PDB entry 8E92 | electron microscopy, 3.96 A resolution | chains A and D of the 4 polymer chains in the assembly

== Chain A ==
Protein: Glutamate receptor ionotropic, NMDA 1
Source organism: Homo sapiens
UniProt: Q05586 (NMDZ1_HUMAN); residue numbers follow UniProt; this construct covers 1-847
Sequence (847 residues; row label = number of the first residue in the row):
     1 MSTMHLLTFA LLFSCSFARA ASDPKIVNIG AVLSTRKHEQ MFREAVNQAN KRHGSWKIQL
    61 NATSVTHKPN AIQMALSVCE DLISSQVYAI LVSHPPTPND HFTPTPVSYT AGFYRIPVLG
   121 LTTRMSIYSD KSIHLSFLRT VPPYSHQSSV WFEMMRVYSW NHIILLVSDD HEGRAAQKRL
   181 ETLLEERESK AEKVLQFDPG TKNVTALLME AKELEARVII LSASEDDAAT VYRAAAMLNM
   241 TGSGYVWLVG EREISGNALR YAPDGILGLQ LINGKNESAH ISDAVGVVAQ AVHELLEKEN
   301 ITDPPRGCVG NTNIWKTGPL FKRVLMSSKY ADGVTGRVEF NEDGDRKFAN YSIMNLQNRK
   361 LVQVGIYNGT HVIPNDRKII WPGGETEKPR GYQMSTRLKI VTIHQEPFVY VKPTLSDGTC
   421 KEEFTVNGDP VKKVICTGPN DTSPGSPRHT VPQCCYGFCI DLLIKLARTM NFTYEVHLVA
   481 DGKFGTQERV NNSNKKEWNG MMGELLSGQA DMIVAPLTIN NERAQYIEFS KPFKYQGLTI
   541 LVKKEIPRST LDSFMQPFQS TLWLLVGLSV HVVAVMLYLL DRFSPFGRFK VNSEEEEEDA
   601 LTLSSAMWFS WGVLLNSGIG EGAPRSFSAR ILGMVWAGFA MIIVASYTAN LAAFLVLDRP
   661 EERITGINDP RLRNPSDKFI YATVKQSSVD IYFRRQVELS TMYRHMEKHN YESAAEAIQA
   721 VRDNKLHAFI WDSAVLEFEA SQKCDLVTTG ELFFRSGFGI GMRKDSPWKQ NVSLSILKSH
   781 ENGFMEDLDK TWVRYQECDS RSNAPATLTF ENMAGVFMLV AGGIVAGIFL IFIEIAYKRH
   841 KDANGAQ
Disordered / not traced: 1-24, 545-662, 797-847
Differences from the reference sequence: conflict His5 (Arg in Q05586), Phe9 (Leu in Q05586), Phe17 (Val in Q05586), Ser22 (Cys in Q05586), Asn844 (Arg in Q05586), Gly845 (Arg in Q05586), Ala846 (Lys in Q05586)
UniProt features mapped onto this chain:
  - region: Leu603 to Pro624 (Pore-forming)
  - binding site (glycine): Pro516, Thr518, Arg523, Ser688, Asp732
  - glycosylation (N-linked (GlcNAc...) asparagine): Asn61, Asn203, Asn239, Asn276, Asn300, Asn350, Asn368, Asn440, Asn471, Asn491, Asn674, Asn771
  - natural variant: Arg217 (R217W: In NDHMSR), Asp227 (D227H: In NDHMSR; uncertain significance), Arg306 (R306Q: Found in a patient with schizophrenia; uncertain significance), Asp552 (D552E: In NDHMSD), Pro557 (P557R: In NDHMSD), Ser560 (S560SS: In NDHMSD), Gly618 (G618R: In NDHMSD), Gly620 (G620R: In NDHMSD), Ala637 (A637S: In NDHMSD; uncertain significance; A637V: In NDHMSD; uncertain significance), Gly638 (G638A: In NDHMSD; G638V: In NDHMSD), Met641 (M641I: In NDHMSD; M641L: In NDHMSD; M641V: In NDHMSD), Ile642 (I642T: In NDHMSD; uncertain significance), 13 further natural variant entries in UniProt
  - mutagenesis: Ile642 (I642L: Slight decrease in glutamate and glycine agonist potency; mutant channels are activated at 2-fold higher glutamate and glycine concentrations), Val644 (V644M: Increase in glutamate and glycine agonist potency; mutant channels are activated lower glutamate and glycine concentrations), Ala653 (A653G: Increase in glutamate and glycine agonist potency; mutant channels are activated lower glutamate and glycine concentrations), Met813 (M813V: Slight decrease in glycine agonist potency; no effect on glutamate agonist potency)
Disulfide bonds: Cys79-Cys308, Cys420-Cys454, Cys436-Cys455
Glycans and other covalent adducts: N-acetylglucosamine (NAG) linked to Asn61, Asn203, Asn276, Asn368, Asn771
Residues lining bound ligands: N-acetylglucosamine (NAG; 2-acetamido-2-deoxy-beta-D-glucopyranose): Val334, Thr335, Gly336, Asn350, Ile366
What the authors report for this chain:
  - post-translational modification sites: Asn368

== Chain D ==
Protein: Glutamate receptor ionotropic, NMDA 2C
Source organism: Homo sapiens
UniProt: Q14957 (NMDE3_HUMAN); numbering as in UniProt (aligned over 26-849)
Sequence (880 residues; numbered -30 to 849; the number before each row is that of its first residue; numbers below 1 keep their minus sign (Met-30 is residue -30)):
   -30 MGTMRLFLLA VLFLFSFARA TGWSHPQFEK GGGSGGGSGG SAWSHPQFEK GALVPRGEQG
    30 MTVAVVFSSS GPPQAQFRAR LTPQSFLDLP LEIQPLTVGV NTTNPSSLLT QICGLLGAAH
    90 VHGIVFEDNV DTEAVAQILD FISSQTHVPI LSISGGSAVV LTPKEPGSAF LQLGVSLEQQ
   150 LQVLFKVLEE YDWSAFAVIT SLHPGHALFL EGVRAVADAS HVSWRLLDVV TLELGPGGPR
   210 ARTQRLLRQL DAPVFVAYCS REEAEVLFAE AAQAGLVGPG HVWLVPNLAL GSTDAPPATF
   270 PVGLISVVTE SWRLSLRQKV RDGVAILALG AHSYWRQHGT LPAPAGDCRV HPGPVSPARE
   330 AFYRHLLNVT WEGRDFSFSP GGYLVQPTMV VIALNRHRLW EMVGRWEHGV LYMKYPVWPR
   390 YSASLQPVVD SRHLTVATLE ERPFVIVESP DPGTGGCVPN TVPCRRQSNH TFSSGDVAPY
   450 TKLCCKGFCI DILKKLARVV KFSYDLYLVT NGKHGKRVRG VWNGMIGEVY YKRADMAIGS
   510 LTINEERSEI VDFSVPFVET GISVMVARSN GTVSPSAFLE PYSPAVWVMM FVMCLTVVAI
   570 TVFMFEYFSP VSYNQNLTRG KKSGGPAFTI GKSVWLLWAL VFNNSVPIEN PRGTTSKIMV
   630 LVWAFFAVIF LASYTANLAA FMIQEQYIDT VSGLSDKKFQ RPQDQYPPFR FGTVPNGSTE
   690 RNIRSNYRDM HTHMVKFNQR SVEDALTSLK MGKLDAFIYD AAVLNYMAGK DEGCKLVTIG
   750 SGKVFATTGY GIAMQKDSHW KRAIDLALLQ FLGDGETQKL ETVWLSGICQ NEKNEVMSSK
   810 LDIDNMAGVF YMLLVAMGLA LLVFAWEHLV YWKLRHSVPN
Disordered / not traced: -30 to 30, 438-446, 538-658, 799-849
Differences from the reference sequence: expression tag (-30 to 25)
UniProt features mapped onto this chain:
  - region: Lys601 to Pro620 (Pore-forming)
  - binding site (L-glutamate): Ser509, Thr511, Arg516, Ser687, Thr688, Asp729
  - site: Asn612 (Functional determinant of NMDA receptors)
  - glycosylation (N-linked (GlcNAc...) asparagine): Asn70, Asn73, Asn337, Asn438, Asn539, Asn685
  - natural variant: Arg679 (R679C: Found in a patient with schizophrenia; uncertain significance)
Disulfide bonds: Cys82-Cys317, Cys426-Cys453, Cys433-Cys454, Cys743-Cys798
Glycans and other covalent adducts: N-acetylglucosamine (NAG) linked to Asn337, Asn685
What the authors report for this chain:
  - mutagenesis - T756C: decreased signaling in response to MTSET
  - higher-order assembly contacts with a neighbouring Glutamate receptor ionotropic, NMDA 1: Thr756

== Interface between chain A and chain D ==
Residue-residue contacts - 21 pairs, chain A then chain D:
  Ile519(A) - Leu778(D)
  Asn520(A) - Leu778(D)
  Asn521(A) - Leu775(D)
  Asn521(A) - Leu778(D)
  Asn521(A) - Gln779(D)
  Ala524(A) - Leu775(D)  hydrophobic
  Lys531(A) - Ser523(D)  hydrogen bond (side chain-backbone)
  Lys531(A) - Val524(D)
  Lys531(A) - Pro525(D)
  Tyr535(A) - Thr756(D)
  Tyr535(A) - Thr757(D)
  Tyr535(A) - Gly758(D)
  Phe754(A) - Gly782(D)
  Arg755(A) - Glu528(D)  salt bridge
  Arg755(A) - Leu781(D)
  Leu777(A) - Ile512(D)  hydrophobic
  His780(A) - Ala755(D)
  His780(A) - Thr756(D)  hydrogen bond (side chain-backbone)
  Glu781(A) - Asn691(D)
  Glu781(A) - Asn695(D)  hydrogen bond (backbone-side chain)
  Asn782(A) - Asn695(D)
Other interface residues (no listed pair), chain A (16 interface residues in all): Glu188, Gln525, Pro532, Leu774
Other interface residues (no listed pair), chain D (20 interface residues in all): Asn513, Glu514, Phe522, Arg771
From the paper, about this interface:
  - interface residues, chain D: Thr756(D)

== Overview ==
Chain A and chain D form an interface of 16 and 20 residues respectively, with 3 hydrogen bonds and 1 salt
bridge. Among the polar pairs are Arg755(A)-Glu528(D), Lys531(A)-Ser523(D) and His780(A)-Thr756(D). Bound to
chain A: N-acetylglucosamine. The paper reports that T756C of chain D reduces signaling in response to MTSET;
the interface residue Thr756(D).
Chain A is Glutamate receptor ionotropic, NMDA 1 and chain D is Glutamate receptor ionotropic, NMDA 2C, both
from Homo sapiens; the structure, D-cycloserine and glutamate bound Human GluN1a-GluN2C NMDA receptor in
intact conformation, was determined by electron microscopy together with 8E93, 8E94, 8E96, 8E97 and 8E98 from
the same study.
